Entry 7WTB (electron microscopy, 3.70 A resolution); this record covers chains C and D of the 4 polymer chains in the assembly.

== Chain C (and D) ==
Protein: Pyruvate carboxylase, mitochondrial
From: Homo sapiens
Notes: EC 6.4.1.1; chain D of this document is another copy of the same molecule, construct and numbering; everything in this record applies to it too
UniProtKB: P11498 (PYC_HUMAN); numbering as in UniProt (aligned over 1-1178)
Chain sequence (1178 residues; each row starts with the number of its first residue):
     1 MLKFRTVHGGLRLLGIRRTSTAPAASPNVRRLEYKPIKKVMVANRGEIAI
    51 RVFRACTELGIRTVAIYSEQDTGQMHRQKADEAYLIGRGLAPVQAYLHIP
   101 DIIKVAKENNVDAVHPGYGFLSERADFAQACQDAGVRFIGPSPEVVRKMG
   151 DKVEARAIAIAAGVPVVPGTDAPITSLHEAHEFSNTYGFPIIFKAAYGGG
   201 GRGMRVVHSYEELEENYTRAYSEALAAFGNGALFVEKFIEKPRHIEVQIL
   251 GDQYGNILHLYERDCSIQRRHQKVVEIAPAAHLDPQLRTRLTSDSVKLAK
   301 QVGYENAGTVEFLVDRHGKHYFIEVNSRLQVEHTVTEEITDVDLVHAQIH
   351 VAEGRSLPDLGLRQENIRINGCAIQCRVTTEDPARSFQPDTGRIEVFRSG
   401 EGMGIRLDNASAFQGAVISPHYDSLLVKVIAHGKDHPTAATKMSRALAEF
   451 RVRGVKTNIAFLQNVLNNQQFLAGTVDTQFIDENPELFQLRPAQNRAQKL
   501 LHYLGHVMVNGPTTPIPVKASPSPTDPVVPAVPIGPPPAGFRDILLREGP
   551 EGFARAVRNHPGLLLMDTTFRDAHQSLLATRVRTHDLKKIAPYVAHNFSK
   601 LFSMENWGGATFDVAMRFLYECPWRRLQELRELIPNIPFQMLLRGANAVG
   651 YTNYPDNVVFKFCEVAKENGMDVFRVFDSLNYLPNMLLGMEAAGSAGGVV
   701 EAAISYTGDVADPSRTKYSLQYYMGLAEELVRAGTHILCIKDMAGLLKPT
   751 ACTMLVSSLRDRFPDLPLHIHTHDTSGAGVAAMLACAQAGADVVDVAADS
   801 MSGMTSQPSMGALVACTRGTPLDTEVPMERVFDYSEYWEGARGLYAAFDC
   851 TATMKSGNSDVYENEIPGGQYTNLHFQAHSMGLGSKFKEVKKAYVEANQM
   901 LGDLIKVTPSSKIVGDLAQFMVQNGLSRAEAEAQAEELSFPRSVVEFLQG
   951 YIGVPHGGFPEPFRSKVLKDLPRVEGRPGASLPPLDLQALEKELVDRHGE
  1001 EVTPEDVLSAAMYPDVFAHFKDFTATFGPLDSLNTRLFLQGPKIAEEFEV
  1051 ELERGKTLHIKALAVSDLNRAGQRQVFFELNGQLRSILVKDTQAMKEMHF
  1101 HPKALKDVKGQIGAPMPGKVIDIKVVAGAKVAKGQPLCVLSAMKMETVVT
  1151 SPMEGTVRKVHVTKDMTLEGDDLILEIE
Not modelled in the structure: 1-494
Disulfides: Cys752-Cys786
Covalent attachments: 5-(hexahydro-2-oxo-1H-thieno[3,4-d]imidazol-6-yl)pentanal (BTI) linked to Lys1144
Residues lining bound ligands: BTI (5-(hexahydro-2-oxo-1H-thieno[3,4-d]imidazol-6-yl)pentanal): Arg581, Asp613, Phe618, Arg644, Tyr651, Gly869, Gln870, Asn873, Val907, Thr908, Ser911, Lys912
Swiss-Prot annotation at these positions:
  - active site: Arg328
  - binding site (ATP): Lys152, Glu236, His271
  - binding site (substrate): Arg571 to Gln575, Arg644, Thr908
  - binding site (Mn(2+)): Asp572, Lys741, His771, His773
  - modified residue: Lys35 (N6-acetyllysine), Lys39 (N6-acetyllysine), Lys79 (N6-acetyllysine), Lys148 (N6-acetyllysine), Lys152 (N6-acetyllysine), Lys241 (N6-acetyllysine), Lys297 (N6-acetyllysine), Lys319 (N6-acetyllysine), Lys434 (N6-acetyllysine), Lys442 (N6-succinyllysine), Lys589 (N6-acetyllysine), Lys661 (N6-acetyllysine), Lys717 (N6-acetyllysine), Lys741 (N6-carboxylysine), Lys748 (N6-acetyllysine), Lys892 (N6-acetyllysine), Lys969 (N6-acetyllysine), Lys992 (N6-acetyllysine), Thr1003 (Phosphothreonine), Lys1061 (N6-acetyllysine) and 3 more in UniProt

== Interface between chain C and chain D ==
Residue-residue contacts (7; chain C residue first):
  Ile1044(C) - Asp1067(D)
  Leu1063(C) - Asp1067(D)
  Leu1063(C) - Phe1077(D)  hydrophobic
  Ala1064(C) - Ser1066(D)
  Ala1064(C) - Phe1077(D)  hydrophobic
  Asp1067(C) - Ile1044(D)
  Phe1077(C) - Phe1077(D)  hydrophobic
Also at the interface, not in a pair above, chain C (10 interface residues in all): Ala1045, Ser1066, Gln1075, Leu1084, Ser1086
Also at the interface, not in a pair above, chain D (8 interface residues in all): Leu1063, Ala1064, Leu1084, Ser1086

== Summary ==
The interface between chain C and chain D involves 10 residues on one side and 8 on the other. Ligands of
chain C: compound BTI. Compound BTI is covalently linked to Lys1144(C).
Both chains are Pyruvate carboxylase, mitochondrial (Homo sapiens). Entry 7WTB (Cryo-EM structure of human
pyruvate carboxylase with acetyl-CoA) was determined by electron microscopy (same publication as 7WTA, 7WTC,
7WTD and 7WTE).
